5CDW - chains A and E of the 4 polymer chains in the assembly; structure by X-ray diffraction, 2.60 A resolution.

# Chain A (and E)
Molecule: Growth factor receptor-bound protein 2
From: Homo sapiens
Notes: chain E of this document is another copy of the same molecule, construct and numbering; everything in this record applies to it too
Reference sequence: P62993 (GRB2_HUMAN); residues 2-101 here correspond to UniProt positions 54-153 (UniProt number = residue number + 52)
Chain sequence (100 residues; numbered 2 to 101; the number before each row is that of its first residue):
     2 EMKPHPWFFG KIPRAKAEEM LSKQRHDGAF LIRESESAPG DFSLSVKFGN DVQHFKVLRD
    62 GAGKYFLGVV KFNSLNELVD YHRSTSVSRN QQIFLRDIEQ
Not modelled in the structure: 2-3 (chain E: 2)
Construct notes: engineered mutation Gly69 (Trp121 in P62993)
Curated features (UniProtKB/Swiss-Prot):
  - modified residue: Lys57 (N6-acetyllysine)
  - cross-link: Lys57 (Glycyl lysine isopeptide (Lys-Gly) (interchain with G-Cter in ubiquitin))

# Interface between chain A and chain E
Residue-residue contacts - 93 pairs, chain A then chain E:
  His6(A) with Asn77(E), hydrogen bond
  Trp8(A) with Asn77(E); Val80(E), hydrophobic; Arg84(E)
  Gln25(A) with Ile99(E); Glu100(E), hydrogen bond (side chain-backbone)
  His27(A) with Arg97(E), hydrogen bond; Glu100(E), salt bridge
  Asp28(A) with Arg97(E)
  Gly29(A) with Phe95(E); Leu96(E); Arg97(E), hydrogen bond (backbone-backbone)
  Ala30(A) with Arg97(E)
  Phe31(A) with Val80(E), hydrophobic; Arg84(E); Leu96(E), hydrophobic; Arg97(E); Ile99(E)
  Ile33(A) with Val80(E), hydrophobic
  Phe43(A) with Leu76(E), hydrophobic
  Val47(A) with Ile94(E), hydrophobic; Leu96(E), hydrophobic
  Phe49(A) with Gln92(E); Ile94(E), hydrophobic
  Gln54(A) with Gln92(E), hydrogen bond; Ile94(E)
  Phe56(A) with Val88(E), hydrophobic
  Val58(A) with Leu76(E), hydrophobic; Leu79(E), hydrophobic
  Asp61(A) with Lys72(E), salt bridge
  Lys65(A) with Lys72(E); Phe73(E); Asn74(E)
  Tyr66(A) with Lys72(E); Phe73(E), hydrogen bond (backbone-backbone); Ser75(E); Leu76(E), hydrophobic
  Phe67(A) with Val70(E), hydrophobic; Val71(E); Lys72(E)
  Leu68(A) with His83(E)
  Gly69(A) with Val70(E)
  Val70(A) with Phe67(E), hydrophobic; Val70(E), hydrophobic
  Val71(A) with Tyr66(E); Phe67(E)
  Lys72(A) with Asp61(E), salt bridge; Lys65(E); Tyr66(E); Phe67(E)
  Phe73(A) with Lys65(E); Tyr66(E), hydrogen bond (backbone-backbone)
  Asn74(A) with Lys65(E), hydrogen bond
  Ser75(A) with Tyr66(E)
  Leu76(A) with Tyr66(E)
  Asn77(A) with His6(E); Trp8(E)
  Leu79(A) with Phe67(E), hydrophobic
  Val80(A) with Trp8(E); Phe31(E), hydrophobic
  His83(A) with Leu68(E)
  Arg84(A) with Phe31(E)
  Val88(A) with Leu45(E), hydrophobic; Phe56(E); Leu68(E)
  Ser89(A) with Phe56(E)
  Arg90(A) with Val70(E); Val71(E); Tyr82(E), hydrogen bond; Thr86(E)
  Gln92(A) with Phe49(E); Gln54(E), hydrogen bond
  Gln93(A) with Phe49(E)
  Ile94(A) with Val47(E), hydrophobic; Phe49(E), hydrophobic; Gln54(E)
  Phe95(A) with Asp28(E); Gly29(E)
  Leu96(A) with Gly29(E); Phe31(E), hydrophobic; Leu45(E), hydrophobic; Val47(E), hydrophobic
  Arg97(A) with His27(E); Gly29(E), hydrogen bond (backbone-backbone); Ala30(E); Phe31(E)
  Asp98(A) with Phe31(E)
  Ile99(A) with Phe10(E), hydrophobic; Gln25(E); Phe31(E)
  Glu100(A) with Gln25(E), hydrogen bond (backbone-side chain); Arg26(E); His27(E), salt bridge
Also at the interface, not in a pair above, chain A (51 interface residues in all): Phe10, Met21, Leu22, Leu32, Leu45, Lys48
Also at the interface, not in a pair above, chain E (49 interface residues in all): Leu22, Leu32, Ile33, Val58, Gly64, Gln93, Asp98

# Overview
51 residues of chain A and 49 residues of chain E are in contact; the contacts include 12 hydrogen bonds and 4
salt bridges. Among the polar pairs are His27(A)-Glu100(E), Asp61(A)-Lys72(E) and His6(A)-Asn77(E).
Chain A and chain E are both Growth factor receptor-bound protein 2 (Homo sapiens); the structure, Crystal
Structure Analysis of a mutant Grb2 SH2 domain (W121G) with a pYVNV peptide, was determined by X-ray
diffraction.
